Entry 7OZR (electron microscopy, 4.50 A resolution (low resolution: residue-level contacts below are approximate; hydrogen-bond / salt-bridge calls are withheld)); this record covers chains A and N.

# Chain A
Name: Nucleocapsid
From: Mumps virus genotype A
Reference sequence: A0A2Z4K4B8 (A0A2Z4K4B8_9MONO); residue numbers follow UniProt; this construct covers 1-549
Chain sequence (549 residues; row label = number of the first residue in the row):
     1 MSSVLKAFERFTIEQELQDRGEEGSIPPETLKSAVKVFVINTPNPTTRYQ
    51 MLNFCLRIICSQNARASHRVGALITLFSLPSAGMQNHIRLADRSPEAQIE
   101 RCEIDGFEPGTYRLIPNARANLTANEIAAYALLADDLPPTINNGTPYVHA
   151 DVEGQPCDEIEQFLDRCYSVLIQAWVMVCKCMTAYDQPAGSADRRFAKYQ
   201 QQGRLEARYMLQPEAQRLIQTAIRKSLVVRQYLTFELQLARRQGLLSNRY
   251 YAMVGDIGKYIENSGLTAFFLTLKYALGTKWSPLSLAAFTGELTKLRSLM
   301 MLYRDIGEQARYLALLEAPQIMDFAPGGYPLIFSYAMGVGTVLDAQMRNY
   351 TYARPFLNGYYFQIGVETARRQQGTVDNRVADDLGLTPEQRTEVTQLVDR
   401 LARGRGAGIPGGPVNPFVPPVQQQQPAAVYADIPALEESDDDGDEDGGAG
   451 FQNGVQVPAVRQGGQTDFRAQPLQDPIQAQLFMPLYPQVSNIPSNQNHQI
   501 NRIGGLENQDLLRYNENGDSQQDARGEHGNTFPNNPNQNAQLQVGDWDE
Unresolved in the structure: 1-2, 406-549
Sequence notes: conflict Ser2 (Leu in A0A2Z4K4B8), Phe235 (Leu in A0A2Z4K4B8), Ile306 (Leu in A0A2Z4K4B8), Ala345 (Val in A0A2Z4K4B8), Ala431 (Glu in A0A2Z4K4B8), Gly447 (Arg in A0A2Z4K4B8), Ser494 (Asn in A0A2Z4K4B8)
From the paper describing this entry:
  - binding site for the 6-nt RNA strand (chain N): Lys180, Arg194, Lys198, Tyr260, Tyr350, Thr351, Arg354

# Chain N
Molecule: 6-nt RNA strand
From: Mumps virus genotype A
Sequence (6 nucleotides; row label = number of the first residue in the row):
     1 UUUUUU

# Chain A / chain N interface
Contacting residue pairs (24; chain A residue first):
  Lys180(A) with U4(N); U5(N)
  Thr183(A) with U2(N); U3(N)
  Ala184(A) with U4(N)
  Ser191(A) with U5(N)
  Arg194(A) with U5(N); U6(N)
  Arg195(A) with U6(N)
  Lys198(A) with U6(N)
  Tyr260(A) with U6(N)
  Leu266(A) with U3(N)
  Thr267(A) with U3(N)
  Ala268(A) with U3(N)
  Leu271(A) with U4(N)
  Ile321(A) with U2(N)
  Phe324(A) with U2(N)
  Pro326(A) with U2(N)
  Gln346(A) with U4(N)
  Tyr350(A) with U3(N)
  Thr351(A) with U3(N)
  Arg354(A) with U1(N); U2(N); U3(N)
Interface residues without a listed pair, chain A (26 interface residues in all): Met182, Gly265, Met322, Ala325, Gly327, Met347, Asn349

# Summary
The interface between chain A and chain N involves 26 residues on one side and 6 on the other. The paper
reports a binding site for the 6-nt RNA strand (chain N) at Lys180(A), Arg194(A) and Lys198(A) among others.
Here chain A is Nucleocapsid and chain N is a 6-nt RNA strand, both from Mumps virus genotype A. Entry 7OZR
(Subtomogram average of authentic mumps virus nucleocapsid from HeLa cell lysate of long helical pitch) was
determined by electron microscopy.
